PDB entry 7SGR | electron microscopy, 2.90 A resolution | chains F and G of the 12 polymer chains in the assembly

# Chain F
Name: Alpha-hemolysin translocation ATP-binding protein HlyB
Source organism: Escherichia coli CFT073
UniProtKB: Q8FDZ8 (HLYB_ECOL6); numbering as in UniProt (aligned over 1-707)
Chain sequence (707 residues; numbered 1 to 707; the number before each row is that of its first residue):
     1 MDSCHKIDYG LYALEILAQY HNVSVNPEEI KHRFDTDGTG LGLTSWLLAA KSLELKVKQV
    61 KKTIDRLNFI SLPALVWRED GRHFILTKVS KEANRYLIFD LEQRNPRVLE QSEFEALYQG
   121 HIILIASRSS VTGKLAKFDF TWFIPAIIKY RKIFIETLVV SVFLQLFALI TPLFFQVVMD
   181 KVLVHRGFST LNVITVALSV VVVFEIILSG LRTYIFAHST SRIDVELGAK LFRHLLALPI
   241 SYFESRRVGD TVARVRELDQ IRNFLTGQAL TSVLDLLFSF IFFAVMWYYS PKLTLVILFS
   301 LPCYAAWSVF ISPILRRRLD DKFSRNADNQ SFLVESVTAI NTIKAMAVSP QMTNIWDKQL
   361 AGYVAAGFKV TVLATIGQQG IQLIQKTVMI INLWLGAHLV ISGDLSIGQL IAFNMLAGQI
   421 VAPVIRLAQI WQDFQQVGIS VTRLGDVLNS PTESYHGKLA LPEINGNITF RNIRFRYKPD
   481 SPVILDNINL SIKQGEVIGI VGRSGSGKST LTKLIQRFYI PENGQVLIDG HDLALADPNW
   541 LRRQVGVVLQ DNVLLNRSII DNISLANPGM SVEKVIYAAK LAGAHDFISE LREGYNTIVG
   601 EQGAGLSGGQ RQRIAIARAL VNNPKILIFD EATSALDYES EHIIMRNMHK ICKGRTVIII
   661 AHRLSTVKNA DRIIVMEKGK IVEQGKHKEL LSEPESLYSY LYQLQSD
Disordered / not traced: 1-136, 707
Small-molecule neighbours:
  - 6OU ([(2R)-1-[2-azanylethoxy(oxidanyl)phosphoryl]oxy-3-hexadecanoyloxy-propan-2-yl] (Z)-octadec-9-enoate), molecule 1: F140, F143, I144, I147, R151, F154, I155, L158, F216, F264, L265, L270, V437
  - 6OU, molecule 2: I170, F174, A197, V201
  - 6OU, molecule 3: I206, I207, G210, L211, Y214
  - 6OU, molecule 4: L276, L301, Y304, A305, S308, S312, I381, V424, L427, A428, W431, F434, Q435
  - 6OU, molecule 5: C303, A306, W307, V372, I376, Q379, G380, L383, I384
UniProt features mapped onto this chain:
  - active site: H83
  - binding site (ATP): G502 to S509

# Chain G
Name: Membrane fusion protein (MFP) family protein, Hemolysin secretion protein D, chromosomal
Source organism: Escherichia coli CFT073
UniProtKB: chimeric construct of A0A0H2VCZ1, P09986: residues 1-362 from A0A0H2VCZ1 (A0A0H2VCZ1_ECOL6) positions 1-240 (offset varies); residues 363-478 from P09986 positions 363-478 (same numbers)
Chain sequence (356 residues; each row starts with the number of its first residue; note: 122 numbers in that range are skipped by the numbering (no residue carries them; nothing is unmodelled there)):
     1 MKTWLMGFSE FLLRYKLVWS ETWKIRKQLD TPVREKDENE FLPAHLELIE TPVSRRPRLV
    61 AYFIMGFLVI AVILSVLGQV E
   204 IVATANGKLT LSGRSKEIKP IENSIVKEII VKEGESVRKG DVLLKLTALG AEADTLKTQS
   264 SLLQTRLEQT RYQILSRSIE LNKLPELKLP DEPYFQNVSE EEVLRLTSLI KEQFSTWQNQ
   324 KYQKELNLDK KRAERLTILA RINRYENLSR VEKSRLDDFD DTLEVTALVQ NKDIGFINVG
   384 QNAIIKVEAF PYTRYGYLVG KVKNINLDAI EDQKLGLVFN VIVSVEENDL STGNKHIPLS
   444 SGMAVTAEIK TGMRSVISYL LSPLEESVTE SLHER
Disordered / not traced: 1-28, 204-362, 475-478

# Chain F / chain G interface
Contacting residue pairs (22):
  I314(F) - D30(G)
  R317(F) - D30(G)  salt bridge
  R318(F) - D30(G)  salt bridge
  R318(F) - T31(G)
  R318(F) - P32(G)
  D321(F) - V33(G)
  R325(F) - V33(G)
  D357(F) - P43(G)
  K358(F) - E38(G)
  A361(F) - E38(G)
  A361(F) - F41(G)
  A361(F) - L42(G)  hydrophobic
  G362(F) - E38(G)
  V364(F) - F41(G)  hydrophobic
  A365(F) - V33(G)  hydrophobic
  A365(F) - F41(G)  hydrophobic
  A366(F) - V33(G)  hydrophobic
  K369(F) - T31(G)  hydrogen bond (side chain-backbone)
  K369(F) - P32(G)  hydrogen bond (side chain-backbone)
  K369(F) - V33(G)
  L373(F) - L29(G)  hydrophobic
  I376(F) - L29(G)  hydrophobic
Interface residues without a listed pair, chain F (17 interface residues in all): F368, I407
Interface residues without a listed pair, chain G (11 interface residues in all): D37, T396

# Summary
17 residues of chain F and 11 residues of chain G are in contact; the contacts include 2 hydrogen bonds and 2
salt bridges. Polar pairs include R317(F)-D30(G), R318(F)-D30(G) and K369(F)-T31(G). Bound to chain F: 5
copies of compound 6OU.
Here chain F is Alpha-hemolysin translocation ATP-binding protein HlyB and chain G is Membrane fusion protein
(MFP) family protein, Hemolysin secretion protein D, chromosomal, both from Escherichia coli CFT073. Entry
7SGR (Structure of hemolysin A secretion system HlyB/D complex) was determined by electron microscopy together
with 8DCK from the same study.
